Entry 6A3J (X-ray diffraction, 1.90 A resolution); this record covers chains A and C of the 4 polymer chains in the assembly.

[Chain A (and C)]
Protein: Putative dehydrogenase
Organism: Pseudarthrobacter phenanthrenivorans (strain DSM 18606 / JCM 16027 / LMG 23796 / Sphe3)
Notes: chain C of this document is another copy of the same molecule, construct and numbering; everything in this record applies to it too
UniProt: F0M433 (F0M433_PSEPM); residue numbers follow UniProt; this construct covers 1-390
Chain sequence (410 residues; numbered -19 to 390; the number before each row is that of its first residue; numbers below 1 keep their minus sign (Met-19 is residue -19)):
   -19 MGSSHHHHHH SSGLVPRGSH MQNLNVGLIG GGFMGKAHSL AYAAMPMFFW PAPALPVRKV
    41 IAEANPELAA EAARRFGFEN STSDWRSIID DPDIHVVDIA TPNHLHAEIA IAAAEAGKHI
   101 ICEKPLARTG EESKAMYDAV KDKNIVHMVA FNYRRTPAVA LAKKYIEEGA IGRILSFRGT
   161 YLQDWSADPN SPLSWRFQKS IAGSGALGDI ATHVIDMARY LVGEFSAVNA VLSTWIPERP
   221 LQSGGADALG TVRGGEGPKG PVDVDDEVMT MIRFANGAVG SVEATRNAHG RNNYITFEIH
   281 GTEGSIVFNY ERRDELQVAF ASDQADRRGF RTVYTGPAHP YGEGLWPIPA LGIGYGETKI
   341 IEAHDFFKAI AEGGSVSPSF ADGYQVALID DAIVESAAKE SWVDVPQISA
Unresolved in the structure: -19 to 0, 222-236, 389-390 (chain C: -19 to 2, 223-232)
Sequence notes: expression tag (-19 to 0)
Residues lining bound ligands:
  - NADH (NAI; 1,4-dihydronicotinamide adenine dinucleotide): Ile9, Gly10, Gly11, Gly12, Phe13, Met14, Gly15, Ala42, Glu43, Ala44, Leu48, Trp65, Ala80, Thr81, Pro82, Asn83, Leu85, His86, Glu103, Lys104, Pro105, Trp175, Arg176, Asp189
  - alpha-L-sorbopyranose (SOE): Phe13, Lys104, Tyr133, Tyr161, Gln163, Trp165, Arg176, Asp189, Ile190, His193, Asn273, Tyr335
UniProt features mapped onto this chain:
  - binding site (NADH): Phe13, Met14, Glu43, Thr81, Asn83, His86, Glu103, Lys104, Ala130, Asn132, Trp175, Arg176, Tyr335
  - binding site (levoglucosan): Lys104, Tyr133, Gln163, Arg176, Asp189, His193
Reported in the primary citation:
  - binding site for alpha-L-sorbopyranose: Tyr133, Arg176, His193
  - conformationally variable residues (side-chain flip): Arg176, Asp189
  - specificity-determining residues: Tyr161, Leu331
  - catalytic residues: Glu103, His193 (proposed by the authors, not directly observed)

[Chain A / chain C interface]
Residue-residue contacts (59):
  Leu155(A) with Trp215(C)
  Ser156(A) with Glu247(C), hydrogen bond
  Arg158(A) with Arg158(C)
  Leu162(A) with Glu278(C); His280(C)
  Asn209(A) with Asn209(C), hydrogen bond; Met251(C)
  Val211(A) with Arg253(C); Trp382(C), hydrophobic
  Trp215(A) with Leu155(C); Val259(C), hydrophobic
  Glu247(A) with Ser156(C), hydrogen bond
  Met249(A) with Met251(C), hydrophobic; Gly260(C); Ser261(C)
  Met251(A) with Asn209(C); Met249(C), hydrophobic; Met251(C), hydrophobic
  Arg253(A) with Val211(C); Glu380(C), salt bridge
  Val259(A) with Trp215(C), hydrophobic
  Gly260(A) with Met249(C)
  Glu263(A) with Ser156(C)
  Asn267(A) with His280(C)
  Ala268(A) with His280(C); Ser285(C)
  His269(A) with Gly281(C); Thr282(C), hydrogen bond (side chain-backbone); Glu283(C); Gly284(C); Ser285(C), hydrogen bond (backbone-side chain); Ala301(C); Phe310(C)
  Gly270(A) with Ala299(C); Phe310(C)
  Arg271(A) with Glu278(C), salt bridge; Val287(C); Phe310(C)
  Glu278(A) with Leu162(C); Arg271(C), salt bridge
  His280(A) with Leu162(C); Asn267(C); Ala268(C)
  Gly281(A) with His269(C)
  Thr282(A) with His269(C), hydrogen bond (backbone-side chain)
  Glu283(A) with His269(C)
  Gly284(A) with His269(C)
  Ser285(A) with Ala268(C); His269(C), hydrogen bond (side chain-backbone)
  Val287(A) with Arg271(C)
  Ala299(A) with Gly270(C)
  Ala301(A) with His269(C)
  Phe310(A) with His269(C); Gly270(C); Arg271(C)
  Glu380(A) with Arg253(C), salt bridge; Trp382(C)
  Trp382(A) with Val211(C), hydrophobic; Glu380(C)
Other interface residues (no listed pair), chain A (39 interface residues in all): Arg153, Ala210, Ser213, Ile252, Gly257, Ser261, Thr265
Other interface residues (no listed pair), chain C (37 interface residues in all): Ala210, Ser213, Gly257, Glu263, Thr265

[In short]
The interface between chain A and chain C involves 39 residues on one side and 37 on the other; the contacts
include 7 hydrogen bonds and 4 salt bridges. Among the polar pairs are Arg253(A)-Glu380(C),
Arg271(A)-Glu278(C) and Ser156(A)-Glu247(C). The paper reports catalytic residues Glu103(A) and His193(A); a
binding site for alpha-L-sorbopyranose at Tyr133(A), Arg176(A) and His193(A).
Chain A and chain C are both Putative dehydrogenase (Pseudarthrobacter phenanthrenivorans (strain DSM 18606 /
JCM 16027 / LMG 23796 / Sphe3)); the structure, Levoglucosan dehydrogenase, complex with NADH and L-sorbose,
was determined by X-ray diffraction together with 6A3F, 6A3G and 6A3I from the same study.
